Entry 8GWA (electron microscopy, 2.90 A resolution); this record covers chains D and a of the 14 polymer chains in the assembly.

Chain D:
Name: P840 reaction center 17 kDa protein
Organism: Chlorobaculum tepidum TLS
UniProt: Q8KEP5 (PSCD_CHLTE); numbering as in UniProt (aligned over 1-143)
Amino-acid sequence (143 residues; numbered 1 to 143; the number before each row is that of its first residue):
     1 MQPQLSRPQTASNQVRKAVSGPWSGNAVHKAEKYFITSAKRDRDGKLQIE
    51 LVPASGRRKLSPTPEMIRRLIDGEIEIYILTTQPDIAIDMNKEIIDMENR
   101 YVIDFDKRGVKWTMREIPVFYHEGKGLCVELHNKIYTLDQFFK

Chain a:
Name: Photosystem P840 reaction center, large subunit
Organism: Chlorobaculum tepidum TLS
UniProt: Q8KAY0 (Q8KAY0_CHLTE); numbering as in UniProt (aligned over 1-731)
Amino-acid sequence (731 residues; each row starts with the number of its first residue):
     1 MAEQVKPAGVKPKGTVPPPKGNAPAPKANGAPGGASVIKEQDAAKMRRFL
    51 FQRTETRSTKWYQIFDTEKLDDEQVVGGHLALLGVLGFIMGIYYISGIQV
   101 FPWGAPGFHDNWFYLTIKPRMVSLGIDTYSTKTADLEAAGARLLGWAAFH
   151 FLVGSVLIFGGWRHWTHNLTNPFTGRCGNFRDFRFLGKFGDVVFNGTSAK
   201 SYKEALGPHAVYMSLLFLGWGIVMWAILGFAPIPDFQTINSETFMSFVFA
   251 VIFFALGIYWWNNPPNAAIHLNDDMKAAFSVHLTAIGYINIALGCIAFVA
   301 FQQPSFAPYYKELDKLVFYLYGEPFNRVSFNFVEQGGKVISGAKEFADFP
   351 AYAILPKSGEAFGMARVVTNLIVFNHIICGVLYVFAGVYHGGQYLLKIQL
   401 NGMYNQIKSIWITKGRDQEVQVKILGTVMALCFATMLSVYAVIVWNTICE
   451 LNIFGTNITMSFYWLKPLPIFQWMFADPSINDWVMAHVITAGSLFSLIAL
   501 VRIAFFAHTSPLWDDLGLKKNSYSFPCLGPVYGGTCGVSIQDQLWFAMLW
   551 GIKGLSAVCWYIDGAWIASMMYGVPAADAKAWDSIAHLHHHYTSGIFYYF
   601 WTETVTIFSSSHLSTILMIGHLVWFISFAVWFEDRGSRLEGADIQTRTIR
   651 WLGKKFLNRDVNFRFPVLTISDSKLAGTFLYFGGTFMLVFLFLANGFYQT
   701 NSPLPPPVSHAAVSGQQMLAQLVDTLMKMIA
Unresolved in the structure: 1-46, 709-731
Ion coordination: bacteriochlorophyll a Mg (9 sites), coordinated by His79, His209, Glu242, His282, Asn375, His376, His390, His487, His612; 4Fe-4S cluster Fe: Cys527, Cys536 (shared with 2 residues of chain A); Chlorophyll A ester Mg near Lys553 (its only coordinating residue here); Ca2+: Asp563, Glu603, Phe692, Gly696; Bacteriochlorophyll A isomer Mg near His621 (its only coordinating residue here)
Residues lining bound ligands:
  - bacteriochlorophyll a (BCL), molecule 1: Tyr62, Gln63, Ile64, Phe65, Asp66, Thr67, Lys276, Phe279, Leu283, Leu382, Tyr383, Ala386, Tyr389, His390, Gln393, Tyr523, Gln541, Leu544, Trp545, Met548, Leu675, Phe679
  - bacteriochlorophyll a (BCL), molecule 2: Phe65, Thr67, Leu70, Val75, Gly78, His79, Leu82, Trp165, Met275, Ala278, Phe279, His282, Leu283, Ile286
  - bacteriochlorophyll a (BCL), molecule 3: Asp72, Val75, Val76, His79, Leu80, Leu83, Phe149, Val153, Leu157, Phe180, Phe183, Phe185, Phe194, Ser198, Ala199, Lys200, Ser201, Tyr202, Ala205, Pro208, His209, Tyr212, Met213, Leu216
  - bacteriochlorophyll a (BCL), molecule 4: Leu80, Val156, Leu157, Phe159, Gly160, Arg163, His164, Asn168, Leu169, Thr170, Asn171, Pro172, Arg176, Gly178, Asn179, Phe180, Phe183, Tyr212
  - bacteriochlorophyll a (BCL), molecule 5: Leu86, Met90, Thr116, Ile117, Arg120, Ile286, Asn290, Leu293, Tyr310, Ile372, Asn375, His376, Cys379, Tyr383
  - bacteriochlorophyll a (BCL), molecule 6: Ile89, Tyr93, Trp112, Phe113, Thr116, Ile117, Leu371, Ile372, Phe374, Asn375, Ile378, Cys379, Leu382, Phe679, Phe682, Gly683, Phe686, Met687, Val689, Phe690, Leu693
  - bacteriochlorophyll a (BCL), molecule 7: Asp110, Asn111, Trp112, Phe113, Leu320, Tyr321, Gly322, His612, Thr615, Ile616, Ile619, Met687, Phe690
  - bacteriochlorophyll a (BCL), molecule 8: Pro119, Arg120, Ser123, Phe217, Trp220, Phe236, Gln237, Thr238, Ile239, Ser241, Glu242, Met245, Ser246, Phe249, Phe301, Ser305, Phe306, Tyr309, Tyr310
  - bacteriochlorophyll a (BCL), molecule 9: Tyr202, Lys203, Ala205, Leu206, Gly207, His209, Met213, Pro265, Ala267, His270, Leu271, Ala278, Val281, His282, Ala285, Ile286, Trp411
  - bacteriochlorophyll a (BCL), molecule 10: Ile269, His270, Ala277, Ser280, Val281, Thr284, Ala285, Tyr288, Val384, Val388, Gly391, Gly392, Tyr394, Leu395, Ser409, Ile410, Trp411, Ile412, Lys414, Gly415, Ile424, Leu497, Leu500, Ala504, Phe505
  - bacteriochlorophyll a (BCL), molecule 11: Leu431, Ala434, Thr435, Ser438, Lys466, Pro467, Leu468, Phe471, Met474, Phe475, Asp482, Trp483, Ala486, His487, Thr490
  - bacteriochlorophyll a / cardiolipin: Leu83, Leu86, Gly87, Met90, Tyr94, Ile117, Arg120, Met121, Leu124, Ile126, Trp146, Phe149, His150, Val153, Gly154, Leu157, Leu206, Met213, Leu216, Phe217, Trp220, Val223, Glu242, Phe249, Phe253, Leu256, Tyr259, Trp260, Pro265, Asn266, Ala267, Ile289, Leu293, Ser409, Ile410, Trp411
  - F26 (2-[(1E,3E,5E,7E,9E,11E,13E,15E,17E,19E)-3,7,12,16,20,24-hexamethylpentacosa-1,3,5,7,9,11,13,15,17,19,23-undecaenyl]-1,3,4-trimethyl-benzene): His79, Leu82, Leu83, Leu86, Phe113, Tyr202, His209, Met213, His282
  - F39 ([(2R,3S,4S,5R,6R)-6-[(10E,12E,14E)-2,6,10,14,19,23-hexamethyl-25-(2,3,6-trimethylphenyl)pentacosa-6,8,10,12,14,16,18,20,22,24-decaen-2-yl]oxy-3,4,5-tris(oxidanyl)oxan-2-yl]methyl dodecanoate), molecule 1: Phe236, Gln237, Tyr288, Ile291, Ala292, Leu293, Gly294, Cys295, Ile296, Ala297, Val299, Ala300, Phe301, Gln303, Ser305, Phe306, Ile372, His376, Trp411, Leu497, Val501, Ala504, Phe505
  - F39, molecule 2: Phe433, Ala434, Leu437, Leu468, Phe471
  - F39, molecule 3: Phe663, Phe665, Pro666
  - Chlorophyll A ester (G2O), molecule 1: Met429, Cys432, Phe433, Met436, Leu437, Tyr440, Phe495, Ile498, Arg502, Phe546, Leu549, Trp550
  - Chlorophyll A ester (G2O), molecule 2: Met436, Leu437, Tyr440, Ala441, Val444, Ile448, Phe454, Phe495, Leu549, Trp550, Lys553, Met570, Ile596, Phe597, Phe600, Trp624, Tyr681
  - Chlorophyll A ester (G2O), molecule 3: Thr615, Met618, Ile619, His621, Leu622, Trp624, Phe625, Phe628
  - Chlorophyll A ester (G2O), molecule 4: Leu622, Phe625, Ile626, Phe628, Ala629, Phe632, Asp634, Ser637, Arg638, Gly641, Ala642, Gln645
  - Bacteriochlorophyll A isomer (GS0), molecule 1: Met436, Tyr440, Ile443, Val488, Ala491, Gly492, Ile552, Lys553, Gly554, Ser556, Ala557, Trp560, Ile567, Ile596, Phe600, Thr604, Ile607, Phe608, Leu617, Gly620, His621, Trp624, Tyr681, Gly684, Thr685, Leu688, Val689, Phe692
  - Bacteriochlorophyll A isomer (GS0), molecule 2: Phe597, Phe600, Trp601, Trp624
  - 4Fe-4S cluster (SF4): Cys527, Gly529, Pro530, Thr535, Cys536, Glu633, Ile670

Chain D / chain a interface:
Contacting residue pairs - 35 pairs, chain D then chain a:
  Met1(D) with Arg647(a)
  Pro3(D) with Arg650(a), hydrogen bond (backbone-side chain)
  Gln4(D) with Arg647(a); Arg650(a); Trp651(a), hydrogen bond (backbone-backbone); Lys654(a)
  Leu5(D) with Arg647(a), hydrogen bond (backbone-side chain); Trp651(a), hydrophobic
  Ser6(D) with Arg647(a); Arg650(a), hydrogen bond (backbone-side chain)
  Arg7(D) with Asp643(a), salt bridge; Thr646(a); Arg647(a); Arg664(a)
  Pro8(D) with Thr646(a); Arg650(a); Asn662(a)
  Gln9(D) with Asn662(a), hydrogen bond; Arg664(a), hydrogen bond
  Asn99(D) with Phe49(a); Leu50(a)
  Arg100(D) with Phe49(a); Leu50(a); Arg53(a), hydrogen bond (backbone-side chain)
  Tyr101(D) with Leu50(a); Arg53(a); Thr54(a)
  Val102(D) with Leu50(a)
  Ile103(D) with Leu50(a), hydrophobic; Thr54(a)
  Phe105(D) with Leu400(a), hydrophobic; His508(a); Lys519(a); Asn521(a)
  Asp106(D) with Gly517(a)
Other interface residues (no listed pair), chain a (22 interface residues in all): Phe51, Leu639, Lys655, Val661, Phe663

Overview:
The interface between chain D and chain a involves 15 residues on one side and 22 on the other, with 7
hydrogen bonds and 1 salt bridge. Polar pairs include Arg7(D)-Asp643(a), Pro3(D)-Arg650(a) and
Leu5(D)-Arg647(a).
Here chain D is P840 reaction center 17 kDa protein and chain a is Photosystem P840 reaction center, large
subunit, both from Chlorobaculum tepidum TLS. Entry 8GWA (Structure of the intact photosynthetic
light-harvesting antenna-reaction center complex from a green sulfur bacterium) was determined by electron
microscopy.
